3CFA - chains A and B of the 8 polymer chains in the assembly; structure by X-ray diffraction, 1.75 A resolution.

[Chain A (and B)]
Protein: GFP-like fluorescent protein
Organism: Anemonia sulcata
Notes: chain B of this document is another copy of the same molecule, construct and numbering; everything in this record applies to it too
Chain sequence (167 residues; each row starts with the number of its first residue):
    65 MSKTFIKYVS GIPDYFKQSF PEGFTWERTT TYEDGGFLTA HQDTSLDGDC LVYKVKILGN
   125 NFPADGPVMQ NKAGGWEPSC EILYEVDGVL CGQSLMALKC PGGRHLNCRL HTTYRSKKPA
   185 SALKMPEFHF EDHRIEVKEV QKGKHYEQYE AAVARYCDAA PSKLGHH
Modified / non-standard residues: M65 ({(4Z)-4-(4-hydroxybenzylidene)-2-[3-(methylthio)propanimidoyl]-5-oxo-4,5-dihydro-1H-imidazol-1-yl}acetic acid; NRQ); C114 (s,s-(2-hydroxyethyl)thiocysteine; CME); C221 (s,s-(2-hydroxyethyl)thiocysteine; CME)

[Interface between chain A and chain B]
Contacting residue pairs - 64 pairs, chain A then chain B:
  E141(A) - F192(B)
  P142(A) - F194(B)
  P142(A) - C221(B)
  S143(A) - C221(B)
  C144(A) - C144(B)  disulfide
  C144(A) - C221(B)
  Y148(A) - H169(B)
  Y148(A) - N171(B)  hydrogen bond
  Q157(A) - L159(B)
  Q157(A) - N171(B)
  S158(A) - L159(B)
  L159(A) - Q157(B)
  L159(A) - S158(B)
  L159(A) - L159(B)  hydrophobic
  L159(A) - R173(B)
  A161(A) - F192(B)  hydrophobic
  H169(A) - Y148(B)
  H169(A) - F192(B)
  N171(A) - Y148(B)  hydrogen bond
  N171(A) - Q157(B)
  N171(A) - R173(B)  hydrogen bond
  R173(A) - L159(B)
  R173(A) - N171(B)  hydrogen bond
  R173(A) - R173(B)
  F192(A) - E141(B)
  F192(A) - A161(B)  hydrophobic
  F192(A) - H169(B)
  F194(A) - P142(B)
  D196(A) - C221(B)
  D196(A) - A223(B)
  R198(A) - C221(B)  hydrogen bond (side chain-backbone)
  R198(A) - A224(B)  hydrogen bond (side chain-backbone)
  R198(A) - P225(B)
  R198(A) - S226(B)
  R198(A) - H231(B)  hydrogen bond (side chain-backbone)
  E200(A) - S226(B)  hydrogen bond
  E200(A) - K227(B)  hydrogen bond (side chain-backbone)
  E200(A) - L228(B)
  K202(A) - L228(B)
  Y213(A) - K227(B)
  A215(A) - A224(B)
  V217(A) - A223(B)
  R219(A) - R219(B)
  C221(A) - P142(B)
  C221(A) - S143(B)
  C221(A) - C144(B)
  C221(A) - D196(B)
  C221(A) - R198(B)  hydrogen bond (backbone-side chain)
  C221(A) - R219(B)
  A223(A) - D196(B)
  A223(A) - V217(B)
  A224(A) - R198(B)  hydrogen bond (backbone-side chain)
  A224(A) - A215(B)
  P225(A) - R198(B)
  S226(A) - R198(B)
  S226(A) - E200(B)  hydrogen bond
  K227(A) - E200(B)  hydrogen bond (backbone-side chain)
  K227(A) - Y213(B)
  L228(A) - E200(B)
  H230(A) - K163(B)
  H230(A) - R198(B)
  H230(A) - E200(B)
  H231(A) - P142(B)
  H231(A) - R198(B)  hydrogen bond (backbone-side chain)
Also at the interface, not in a pair above, chain A (35 interface residues in all): E97, I146, K163, H197
Also at the interface, not in a pair above, chain B (35 interface residues in all): E97, I146, H197, K202, H230
Disulfides between the chains: C144(A)-C144(B)

[Summary]
Chain A and chain B each contribute 35 residues to their interface; the contacts include 1 disulfide bond and
14 hydrogen bonds. Polar pairs include Y148(A)-N171(B), N171(A)-R173(B) and R198(A)-C221(B).
Chain A and chain B are both GFP-like fluorescent protein (Anemonia sulcata); the structure, Anemonia sulcata
red fluorescent protein asRFP, was determined by X-ray diffraction.
